PDB entry 8IFZ | electron microscopy, 2.85 A resolution | chains B and A

== Chain B ==
Protein: Spike protein S1
From: Severe acute respiratory syndrome coronavirus 2
UniProtKB: P0DTC2 (SPIKE_SARS2); numbering as in UniProt (aligned over 319-541)
Amino-acid sequence (238 residues; row label = number of the first residue in the row):
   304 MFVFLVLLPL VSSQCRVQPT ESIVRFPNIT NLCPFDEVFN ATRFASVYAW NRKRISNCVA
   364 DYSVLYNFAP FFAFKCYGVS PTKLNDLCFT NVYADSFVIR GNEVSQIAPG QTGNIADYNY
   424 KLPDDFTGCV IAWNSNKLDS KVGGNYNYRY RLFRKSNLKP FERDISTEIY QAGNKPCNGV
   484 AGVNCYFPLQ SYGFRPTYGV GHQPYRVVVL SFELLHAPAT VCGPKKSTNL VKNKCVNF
Not modelled in the structure: 304-332, 527-541
Disulfide bonds: Cys379-Cys432, Cys391-Cys525
Sequence notes: initiating methionine (304); expression tag (305-318); variant Asp339 (Gly in P0DTC2), Phe371 (Ser in P0DTC2), Pro373 (Ser in P0DTC2), Phe375 (Ser in P0DTC2), Ala376 (Thr in P0DTC2), Asn405 (Asp in P0DTC2), Ser408 (Arg in P0DTC2), Asn417 (Lys in P0DTC2), Lys440 (Asn in P0DTC2), Arg452 (Leu in P0DTC2), Asn477 (Ser in P0DTC2), Lys478 (Thr in P0DTC2), Ala484 (Glu in P0DTC2), Val486 (Phe in P0DTC2), Arg498 (Gln in P0DTC2), Tyr501 (Asn in P0DTC2), His505 (Tyr in P0DTC2)
UniProt features mapped onto this chain:
  - region: Asn448 to Tyr451, Tyr453 to Phe456 (Immunodominant HLA epitope recognized by the CD8+)
  - glycosylation: Thr323 (O-linked (GalNAc) threonine), Ser325 (O-linked (HexNAc...) serine), Asn331 (N-linked (GlcNAc...) (complex) asparagine), Asn343 (N-linked (GlcNAc...) (complex) asparagine)
  - natural variant: Asp339 (G339D: In strain: Omicron/BA.1, Omicron/BA.2 and 4 more; this construct carries the variant), Arg346 (R346K: In strain: Mu/B.1.621; R346T: In strain: Omicron/BQ.1.1, Omicron/XBB.1.5 and 1 more), Leu368 (L368I: In strain: Omicron/XBB.1.5, Omicron/EG.5.1), Phe371 (S371F: In strain: Omicron/BA.2, Omicron/BA.2.12.1 and 6 more; this construct carries the variant), Pro373 (S373P: In strain: Omicron/BA.1, Omicron/BA.2 and 7 more; this construct carries the variant), Phe375 (S375F: In strain: Omicron/BA.1, Omicron/BA.2 and 7 more; this construct carries the variant), Ala376 (T376A: In strain: Omicron/BA.2, Omicron/BA.2.12.1 and 5 more; this construct carries the variant), Asn405 (D405N: In strain: Omicron/BA.2, Omicron/BA.2.12.1 and 6 more; this construct carries the variant), Ser408 (R408S: In strain: Omicron/BA.2, Omicron/BA.2.12.1 and 6 more; this construct carries the variant), Asn417 (K417N: In strain: Beta/B.1.351, Omicron/BA.1 and 8 more; this construct carries the variant), Lys440 (N440K: In strain: Omicron/BA.1, Omicron/BA.2 and 7 more; this construct carries the variant), Lys444 (K444T: In strain: Omicron/BQ.1.1), 16 further natural variant entries in UniProt
  - mutagenesis: Asn331 (N331Q: Reduced viral infectivity), Asn343 (N343Q: Reduced viral infectivity), Tyr453 (Y453F: Decreased HLA binding to NF9 epitope. Increased binding affinity to human ACE2), Ala475 (A475V: Increased resistance to neutralizing antibodies), Val483 (V483A: Increased resistance to neutralizing antibodies), Phe490 (F490L: Increased resistance to neutralizing antibodies and human covalescent sera neutralization), Gln493 (Q493N: Reduced host ACE2-binding affinity in vitro; Q493Y: Reduced host ACE2-binding affinity in vitro), His519 (H519P: Increased resistance to human covalescent sera neutralization)

== Chain A ==
Protein: Angiotensin-converting enzyme
From: Odocoileus virginianus
UniProtKB: A0A6J0Z472 (A0A6J0Z472_ODOVR); residues 20-680 here correspond to UniProt positions 19-679 (UniProt number = residue number - 1)
Amino-acid sequence (661 residues; row label = number of the first residue in the row):
    20 STTEEQAKTF LEKFNHEAED LSYQSSLASW NYNTNITDEN VQKMNEARAK WSAFYEEQSR
    80 MAKTYSLEEI QNLTLKRQLK ALQQSGTSVL SAEKSKRLNT ILNTMSTIYS TGKVLDPNTQ
   140 ECLALEPGLD DIMENSRDYN RRLWAWEGWR AEVGKQLRPL YEEYVVLENE MARANNYEDY
   200 GDYWRGDYEV TEAGDYDYSR DQLMKDVENT FAEIKPLYEQ LHAYVRAKLM DTYPSYISPT
   260 GCLPAHLLGD MWGRFWTNLY SLTVPFKHKP SIDVTEKMKN QSWDAERIFK EAEKFFVSIS
   320 LPHMTQGFWD NSMLTEPGDG RKVVCHPTAW DLGKGDFRIK MCTKVTMDDF LTAHHEMGHI
   380 QYDMAYAAQP YLLRDGANEG FHEAVGEIMS LSAATPHYLK ALGLLEPDFY EDNETEINFL
   440 LKQALTIVGT LPFTYMLEKW RWMVFKGEIP KEQWMEKWWE MKREIVGVVE PLPHDETYCD
   500 PACLFHVAED YSFIRYYTRT IYQFQFHEAL CKTANHEGAL FKCDISNSTE AGQRLLQMLS
   560 LGKSEPWTLA LESIVGIKTM DVKPLLNYFE PLFTWLKEQN RNSFVGWSTE WTPYSDQSIK
   620 VRISLKSALG KNADANCPFV WCVPPVSHLV AIVIRSAVTV SQCCVQATLV LLNPGPKVPE
   680 E
Not modelled in the structure: 615-680
Disulfide bonds: Cys344-Cys361, Cys530-Cys542
Glycans and other covalent adducts: N-acetylglucosamine (NAG) linked to Asn54, Asn91, Asn299, Asn432, Asn546
Bound ions: Zn2+ near Ala100 (its only coordinating residue here)

== How chain B and chain A interact ==
Residue-residue contacts - 19 pairs, chain B then chain A:
  Tyr449(B) - Asp39(A)  hydrogen bond
  Tyr453(B) - His35(A)
  Ala475(B) - Gln25(A)
  Asn487(B) - Gln25(A)
  Tyr489(B) - Thr28(A)
  Tyr489(B) - Phe29(A)
  Gln493(B) - His35(A)
  Gln493(B) - Glu36(A)
  Arg498(B) - Asp39(A)  salt bridge
  Arg498(B) - Tyr42(A)
  Arg498(B) - Gln43(A)
  Thr500(B) - Tyr42(A)  hydrogen bond
  Thr500(B) - Asp355(A)
  Thr500(B) - Arg357(A)
  Tyr501(B) - Tyr42(A)
  Tyr501(B) - Lys353(A)
  Gly502(B) - Lys353(A)  hydrogen bond (backbone-backbone)
  Gly502(B) - Gly354(A)
  His505(B) - Lys353(A)
Also at the interface, not in a pair above, chain B (15 interface residues in all): Leu455, Phe456, Asn477, Phe490
Also at the interface, not in a pair above, chain A (17 interface residues in all): Ser20, Glu31, Lys32, Leu46, Tyr84

== In short ==
15 residues of chain B and 17 residues of chain A are in contact; the contacts include 3 hydrogen bonds and 1
salt bridge. Polar contacts include Arg498(B)-Asp39(A), Tyr449(B)-Asp39(A) and Thr500(B)-Tyr42(A). Covalently
linked N-acetylglucosamine: at Asn54(A), Asn91(A), Asn299(A), Asn432(A) and Asn546(A).
Here chain B is Spike protein S1 (Severe acute respiratory syndrome coronavirus 2) and chain A is
Angiotensin-converting enzyme (Odocoileus virginianus). Entry 8IFZ (Cryo-EM structure of SARS-CoV-2 Omicron
BA.4/5 spike protein receptor-binding domain in complex with white-tailed deer ACE2) was determined by
electron microscopy (same publication as 8HFX, 8HFY, 8HFZ, 8HG0 and 8IFY).
